5CDC - chains B and D of the 4 polymer chains in the assembly; structure by X-ray diffraction, 4.00 A resolution.

Chain B:
Protein: VP2, Structural polyprotein
Source organism: Israeli acute paralysis virus
UniProt: D1FK67 (D1FK67_9VIRU); residues 2-301 here correspond to UniProt positions 401-700 (UniProt number = residue number + 399)
Sequence (300 residues; numbered 2 to 301; the number before each row is that of its first residue):
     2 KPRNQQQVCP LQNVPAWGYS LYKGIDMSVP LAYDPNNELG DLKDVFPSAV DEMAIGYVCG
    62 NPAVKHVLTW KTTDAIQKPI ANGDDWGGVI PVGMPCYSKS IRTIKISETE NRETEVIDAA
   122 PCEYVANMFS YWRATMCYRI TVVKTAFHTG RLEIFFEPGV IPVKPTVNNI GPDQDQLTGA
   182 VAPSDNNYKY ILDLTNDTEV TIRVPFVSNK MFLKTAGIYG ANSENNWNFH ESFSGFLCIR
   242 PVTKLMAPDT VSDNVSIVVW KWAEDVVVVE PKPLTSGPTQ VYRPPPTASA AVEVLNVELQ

Chain D:
Protein: VP4
Source organism: Israeli acute paralysis virus
Sequence (45 residues; numbered 1 to 45; the number before each row is that of its first residue; X marks 45 residues of unknown identity (built as UNK)):
     1 XXXXXXXXXX XXXXXXXXXX XXXXXXXXXX XXXXXXXXXX XXXXX

Interface between chain B and chain D:
Interface residues of chain B (facing chain D), 13 residues: Lys-24, Gly-25, Asn-37, Gly-41, Asp-42, Ala-50, Val-51, Asp-52, Gly-57, Tyr-58, Glu-265, Asp-266, Val-267

In short:
No residue of chain B is in contact with chain D.
Chain B is VP2, Structural polyprotein and chain D is VP4, both from Israeli acute paralysis virus; the
structure, Crystal Structure of Israel acute Paralysis Virus, was determined by X-ray diffraction (same
publication as 5CDD, 5J96 and 5J98).
